3JXG - chain A; structure by X-ray diffraction, 1.70 A resolution.

# Chain A
Name: Receptor-type tyrosine-protein phosphatase gamma
From: Mus musculus
Notes: EC 3.1.3.48; fragment: carbonic anhydrase-like domain
UniProt: Q05909 (PTPRG_MOUSE); numbering as in UniProt (aligned over 55-320)
Amino-acid sequence (269 residues; numbered 52 to 320; the number before each row is that of its first residue):
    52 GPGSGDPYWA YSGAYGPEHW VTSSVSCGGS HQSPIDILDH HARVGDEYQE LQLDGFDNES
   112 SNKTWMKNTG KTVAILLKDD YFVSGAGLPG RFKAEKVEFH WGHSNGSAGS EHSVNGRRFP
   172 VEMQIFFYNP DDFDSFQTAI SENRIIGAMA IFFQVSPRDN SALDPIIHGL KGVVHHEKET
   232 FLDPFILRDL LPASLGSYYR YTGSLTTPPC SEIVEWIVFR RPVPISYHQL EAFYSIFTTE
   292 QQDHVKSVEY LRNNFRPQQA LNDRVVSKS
Unresolved in the structure: 52-57, 292-297
Differences from the reference sequence: expression tag (52-54)
Swiss-Prot annotation at these positions:
  - glycosylation (N-linked (GlcNAc...) asparagine): N109, N113, N156
Disulfide bonds: C78-C261
Reported in the primary citation:
  - specificity-determining residues: D294, K297 (by similarity / conservation)

# In short
From the paper: specificity determinants D294 and K297.
Chain A is Receptor-type tyrosine-protein phosphatase gamma (Mus musculus); the structure, CA-like domain of
mouse PTPRG, was determined by X-ray diffraction, deposited together with 3JXA, 3JXH and 3KLD.
